Entry 1Q0K (X-ray diffraction, 2.10 A resolution); this record covers chains A and F of the 6 polymer chains in the assembly.

# Chain A (and F)
Protein: Superoxide dismutase [Ni]
Organism: Streptomyces seoulensis
Notes: EC 1.15.1.1; chain F of this document is another copy of the same molecule, construct and numbering; everything in this record applies to it too
UniProt: P80734 (SODN_STRSO); residues 1-117 here correspond to UniProt positions 15-131 (UniProt number = residue number + 14)
Amino-acid sequence (117 residues; each row starts with the number of its first residue):
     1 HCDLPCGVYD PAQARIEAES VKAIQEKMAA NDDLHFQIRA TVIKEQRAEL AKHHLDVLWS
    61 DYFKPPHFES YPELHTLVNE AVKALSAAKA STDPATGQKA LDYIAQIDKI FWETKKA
Metal / ion sites: Ni2+: H1, C2, C6
Ligand contacts:
  - thiosulfate (THJ), molecule 1: H1, H53, H54
  - thiosulfate (THJ), molecule 2: E17, R47, L50
Curated features (UniProtKB/Swiss-Prot):
  - binding site (Ni(2+)): H1, C2, C6
What the authors report for this chain:
  - Ni2+ coordination: H1, C2, C6
  - conformationally variable residues: H1
  - mutagenesis - H1A, H1C, H1D, H1K, H1N, H1Q, H1R, H1W, H1Y, Y9A, Y9K, Y9Q, E17A, R39A: abolished catalytic activity
  - mutagenesis - D3A, Y9F, Y9W, R47A: decreased catalytic activity
  - catalytic residues: Y9, K64 (proposed by the authors, not directly observed)

# How chain A and chain F interact
Residue-residue contacts (33):
  D3(A) with K52(F), salt bridge; S86(F), hydrogen bond; K89(F), salt bridge
  E49(A) with H53(F)
  K52(A) with D3(F), salt bridge; D61(F), salt bridge
  D56(A) with D56(F); W59(F)
  W59(A) with D56(F); W59(F); H75(F); V78(F), hydrophobic; N79(F), hydrogen bond (backbone-side chain); K83(F)
  S60(A) with V82(F); K83(F), hydrogen bond (backbone-side chain)
  D61(A) with K52(F), salt bridge; S86(F)
  F63(A) with K83(F), hydrogen bond (backbone-side chain)
  F68(A) with N79(F)
  H75(A) with W59(F); H75(F)
  V78(A) with W59(F), hydrophobic
  N79(A) with W59(F), hydrogen bond (side chain-backbone); S60(F); F68(F)
  V82(A) with S60(F)
  K83(A) with W59(F); S60(F), hydrogen bond (side chain-backbone); F63(F), hydrogen bond (side chain-backbone)
  S86(A) with D3(F), hydrogen bond; D61(F)
  K89(A) with D3(F), salt bridge
Other interface residues (no listed pair), chain A (21 interface residues in all): E45, H53, K64, P65, T76
Other interface residues (no listed pair), chain F (21 interface residues in all): E45, E49, K64, P65, T76

# Overview
Chain A and chain F each contribute 21 residues to their interface; the contacts include 8 hydrogen bonds and
6 salt bridges. Among the polar pairs are D3(A)-K52(F), D3(A)-K89(F) and K52(A)-D61(F). From the paper:
catalytic residues Y9(A) and K64(A); H1A, H1C and H1D of chain A, among others, abolish catalytic activity; 18
substitutions were tested in all.
Chain A and chain F are both Superoxide dismutase [Ni] (Streptomyces seoulensis); the structure, Crystal
structure of Ni-containing superoxide dismutase with Ni-ligation corresponding to the thiosulfate-reduced
state, was determined by X-ray diffraction, deposited together with 1Q0D, 1Q0F, 1Q0G and 1Q0M.
